PDB entry 4GKK | X-ray diffraction, 3.20 A resolution | chains A and L of the 23 polymer chains in the assembly

[Chain A]
Molecule: 16S rRNA
Source organism: Thermus thermophilus
Sequence (1513 nucleotides; numbered 5 to 1521; 4 numbers in that range are skipped by the numbering (no residue carries them; nothing is unmodelled there); the number before each row is that of its first residue):
     5 UGGAGAGUUU GAUCCUGGCU CAGGGUGAAC GCUGGCGGCG UGCCUAAGAC AUGCAAGUCG
    65 UGCGGGCCGC GGGGUUUUAC UCCGUGGUCA GCGGCGGACG GGUGAGUAAC GCGUGGGUGA
   125 CCUACCCGGA AGAGGGGGAC AACCCGGGGA AACUCGGGCU AAUCCCCCAU GUGGACCCGC
   185 CCCUUGGGGU GUGUCCAAAG GGCUUUGCCC GCUUCCGGAU GGGCCCGCGU CCCAUCAGCU
   245 AGUUGGUGGG GUAAUGGCCC ACCAAGGCGA CGACGGGUAG CCGGUCUGAG AGGAUGGCCG
   305 GCCACAGGGG CACUGAGACA CGGGCCCCAC UCCUACGGGA GGCAGCAGUU AGGAAUCUUC
   365 CGCAAUGGGC GCAAGCCUGA CGGAGCGACG CCGCUUGGAG GAAGAAGCCC UUCGGGGUGU
   425 AAACUCCUGA ACCCGGGACG AAACCCCCGA CGAGGGGACU GACGGUACCG GGGUAAUAGC
   485 GCCGGCCAAC UCCGUGCCAG CAGCCGCGGU AAUACGGAGG GCGCGAGCGU UACCCGGAUU
   545 CACUGGGCGU AAAGGGCGUG UAGGCGGCCU GGGGCGUCCC AUGUGAAAGA CCACGGCUCA
   605 ACCGUGGGGG AGCGUGGGAU ACGCUCAGGC UAGACGGUGG GAGAGGGUGG UGGAAUUCCC
   665 GGAGUAGCGG UGAAAUGCGC AGAUACCGGG AGGAACGCCG AUGGCGAAGG CAGCCACCUG
   725 GUCCACCCGU GACGCUGAGG CGCGAAAGCG UGGGGAGCAA ACCGGAUUAG AUACCCGGGU
   785 AGUCCACGCC CUAAACGAUG CGCGCUAGGU CUCUGGGUCU CCUGGGGGCC GAAGCUAACG
   845 CGUUAAGCGC GCCGCCUGGG GAGUACGGCC GCAAGGCUGA AACUCAAAGG AAUUGACGGG
   905 GGCCCGCACA AGCGGUGGAG CAUGUGGUUU AAUUCGAAGC AACGCGAAGA ACCUUACCAG
   965 GCCUUGACAU GCUAGGGAAC CCGGGUGAAA GCCUGGGGUG CCCCGCGAGG GGAGCCCUAG
  1025 CACAGGUGCU GCAUGGCCGU CGUCAGCUCG UGCCGUGAGG UGUUGGGUUA AGUCCCGCAA
  1085 CGAGCGCAAC CCCCGCCGUU AGUUGCCAGC GGUUCGGCCG GGCACUCUAA CGGGACUGCC
  1145 CGCGAAAGCG GGAGGAAGGA GGGGACGACG UCUGGUCAGC AUGGCCCUUA CGGCCUGGGC
  1205 GACACACGUG CUACAAUGCC CACUACAAAG CGAUGCCACC CGGCAACGGG GAGCUAAUCG
  1265 CAAAAAGGUG GGCCCAGUUC GGAUUGGGGU CUGCAACCCG ACCCCAUGAA GCCGGAAUCG
  1325 CUAGUAAUCG CGGAUCAGCC AUGCCGCGGU GAAUACGUUC CCGGGCCUUG UACACACCGC
  1385 CCGUCACGCC AUGGGAGCGG GCUCUACCCG AAGUCGCCGG GAGCCUACGG GCAGGCGCCG
  1445 AGGGUAGGGC CCGUGACUGG GGCGAAGUCG UAACAAGGUA GCUGUACCGG AAGGUGCGGC
  1505 UGGAUCA
  1516 CUUUCU
Differences from the reference sequence: expression tag (1005, 1013, 1225-1226); conflict U1517 (C1508 in 48256), U1519 (C1510 in 48256)
Bound ions: Mg2+ site 1: U12, G22; Mg2+ site 2 near G21 (its only coordinating residue here); Mg2+ site 3 near C48 (its only coordinating residue here); Mg2+ site 4 near A53 (its only coordinating residue here); Mg2+ site 5: G108, G110, G284; Mg2+ site 6 near G115 (its only coordinating residue here); Mg2+ site 7 near G175 (its only coordinating residue here); Mg2+ site 8 near A201 (its only coordinating residue here); Mg2+ site 9 near G246 (its only coordinating residue here); Mg2+ site 10 near G252 (its only coordinating residue here); Mg2+ site 11: G294, G541; Mg2+ site 12: G301, C302; 51 more Mg2+ sites not listed
Ligand contacts: paromomycin (PAR): G1387, U1388, C1389, A1390, C1391, G1466, C1467, G1468, A1469, A1470, G1471, U1472, C1473

[Chain L]
Molecule: 30S ribosomal protein S12
Source organism: Thermus thermophilus
UniProt: Q5SHN3 (RS12_THET8); residues 5-128 here correspond to UniProt positions 2-125 (UniProt number = residue number - 3)
Chain sequence (124 residues; numbered 5 to 128; the number before each row is that of its first residue):
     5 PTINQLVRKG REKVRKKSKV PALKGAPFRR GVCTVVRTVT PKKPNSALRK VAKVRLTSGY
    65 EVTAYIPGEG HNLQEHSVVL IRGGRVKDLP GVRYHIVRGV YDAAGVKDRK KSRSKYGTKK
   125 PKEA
Curated features (UniProtKB/Swiss-Prot):
  - modified residue: Asp92 (3-methylthioaspartic acid)

[Chain A / chain L interface]
Pairs across the interface - 140 pairs, chain A then chain L:
  U24(A) with Lys23(L), salt bridge to the phosphate
  A33(A) with Pro31(L), base contact; Phe32(L), base contact
  C34(A) with Phe32(L), sugar contact; Val101(L), sugar contact; Val104(L), phosphate contact
  G35(A) with Val104(L), phosphate contact; Ser118(L), hydrogen bond to the sugar; Gly121(L), sugar contact
  C36(A) with Arg117(L), hydrogen bond to the sugar; Ser118(L), sugar contact; Thr122(L), sugar contact; Lys123(L), salt bridge to the phosphate; Lys124(L), phosphate contact
  U37(A) with Lys123(L), phosphate contact; Lys124(L), hydrogen bond to the phosphate
  U49(A) with Lys28(L), sugar contact
  G297(A) with Lys17(L), sugar contact
  G357(A) with Lys28(L), hydrogen bond to the sugar; Arg33(L), sugar contact; Arg34(L), salt bridge to the phosphate; Thr61(L), phosphate contact
  A358(A) with Ala30(L), base contact; Pro31(L), base contact; Phe32(L), base contact; Arg33(L), salt bridge to the phosphate; Arg34(L), salt bridge to the phosphate; Thr61(L), hydrogen bond to the phosphate
  A359(A) with Lys28(L), base contact
  G483(A) with Lys124(L), salt bridge to the phosphate
  C484(A) with Arg117(L), salt bridge to the phosphate; Ser118(L), phosphate contact; Lys124(L), salt bridge to the phosphate
  G485(A) with Lys115(L), phosphate contact; Ser116(L), phosphate contact; Arg117(L), hydrogen bond to the phosphate; Ser118(L), hydrogen bond to the phosphate; Lys119(L), phosphate contact
  C486(A) with Ser116(L), hydrogen bond to the phosphate; Lys119(L), salt bridge to the phosphate
  C501(A) with Ser50(L), sugar contact
  C502(A) with Ser50(L), hydrogen bond to the phosphate; Ala51(L), phosphate contact
  A503(A) with Ala51(L), phosphate contact; Leu52(L), hydrogen bond to the phosphate; Lys54(L), salt bridge to the phosphate; Glu73(L), hydrogen bond to the sugar
  G504(A) with Asn49(L), base contact; Leu52(L), phosphate contact; Arg53(L), hydrogen bond to the base; Lys54(L), salt bridge to the phosphate; Gly72(L), phosphate contact; Glu73(L), phosphate contact
  C505(A) with Asn49(L), hydrogen bond to the base; Arg53(L), base contact; Tyr69(L), hydrogen bond to the phosphate; Pro71(L), phosphate contact; Gly72(L), hydrogen bond to the phosphate; Asp92(L), base contact; Tyr120(L), sugar contact
  A506(A) with Arg53(L), base contact; Val90(L), base contact; Lys91(L), base contact; Asp92(L), base contact; Tyr120(L), phosphate contact
  C508(A) with Arg89(L), salt bridge to the phosphate
  C509(A) with Lys91(L), salt bridge to the phosphate
  G510(A) with Asn49(L), base contact; Asp92(L), base contact
  C511(A) with Asn49(L), hydrogen bond to the base
  G512(A) with Pro48(L), base contact; Asn49(L), base contact; Ser50(L), hydrogen bond to the base; Ala51(L), base contact
  G520(A) with Glu73(L), sugar contact; Arg113(L), salt bridge to the phosphate
  G521(A) with Arg113(L), salt bridge to the phosphate; Lys114(L), hydrogen bond to the phosphate; Lys115(L), hydrogen bond to the phosphate
  A522(A) with Lys114(L), phosphate contact; Lys115(L), salt bridge to the phosphate
  G533(A) with Lys119(L), sugar contact
  U534(A) with Arg86(L), sugar contact
  U535(A) with Pro31(L), hydrogen bond to the sugar; Phe32(L), base contact; Arg86(L), hydrogen bond to the sugar; Gly87(L), sugar contact
  A536(A) with Val24(L), phosphate contact; Gly29(L), hydrogen bond to the sugar; Pro31(L), sugar contact
  C537(A) with Ser22(L), phosphate contact; Val24(L), phosphate contact
  C538(A) with Lys20(L), salt bridge to the phosphate
  C539(A) with Lys20(L), salt bridge to the phosphate
  C545(A) with Arg15(L), base contact; Glu16(L), hydrogen bond to the sugar; Lys17(L), sugar contact; Val18(L), phosphate contact
  A546(A) with Arg15(L), base contact; Lys17(L), salt bridge to the phosphate
  C547(A) with Leu10(L), phosphate contact; Arg15(L), salt bridge to the phosphate
  G550(A) with Pro5(L), base contact; Arg15(L), hydrogen bond to the base
  G551(A) with Pro5(L), base contact
  G568(A) with Asn8(L), hydrogen bond to the sugar
  C856(A) with Thr6(L), base contact
  C857(A) with Thr6(L), hydrogen bond to the phosphate; Asn8(L), hydrogen bond to the phosphate; Gln9(L), phosphate contact; Arg12(L), salt bridge to the phosphate
  G858(A) with Gln9(L), hydrogen bond to the phosphate; Arg12(L), salt bridge to the phosphate; Lys13(L), salt bridge to the phosphate
  C859(A) with Pro5(L), base contact
  U861(A) with Arg15(L), base contact
  A885(A) with Arg19(L), salt bridge to the phosphate
  A886(A) with Lys21(L), salt bridge to the phosphate
  C887(A) with Arg97(L), salt bridge to the phosphate
  U888(A) with Gly95(L), phosphate contact; Arg97(L), salt bridge to the phosphate
  C889(A) with Lys46(L), phosphate contact; Arg89(L), salt bridge to the phosphate; Pro94(L), phosphate contact; Gly95(L), phosphate contact
  A890(A) with Lys46(L), salt bridge to the phosphate; Lys47(L), salt bridge to the phosphate; Arg89(L), salt bridge to the phosphate; Lys91(L), salt bridge to the phosphate
  C1393(A) with Arg41(L), sugar contact; Lys57(L), phosphate contact
  C1394(A) with Arg41(L), salt bridge to the phosphate; Lys57(L), salt bridge to the phosphate
  C1467(A) with Pro94(L), sugar contact
  G1468(A) with Thr44(L), hydrogen bond to the sugar; Pro45(L), phosphate contact; Lys46(L), phosphate contact
  A1469(A) with Lys46(L), phosphate contact; Lys47(L), hydrogen bond to the phosphate; Ser50(L), hydrogen bond to the base
Other interface residues (no listed pair), chain A (63 interface residues in all): A32, A298, C860, A884, A1395
Other interface residues (no listed pair), chain L (71 interface residues in all): Ile7, Pro25, Glu65, Leu84, Gly103, Tyr105

[Overview]
63 residues of chain A face 71 of chain L across their interface; the contacts include 31 hydrogen bonds and
34 salt bridges. Among the polar pairs are G504(A)-Arg53(L), C505(A)-Asn49(L) and C511(A)-Asn49(L). Ligands of
chain A: paromomycin.
Here chain A is 16S rRNA and chain L is 30S ribosomal protein S12, both from Thermus thermophilus. Entry 4GKK
(Structure of the Thermus thermophilus 30S ribosomal subunit complexed with a human mitochondrial anticodon
stem loop ...) was determined by X-ray diffraction, deposited together with 4GKJ.
